Entry 8H9P (electron microscopy, 3.02 A resolution); this record covers chains F and G of the 8 polymer chains in the assembly.

# Chain F
Molecule: ATP synthase subunit beta, mitochondrial
Source organism: Homo sapiens
Reference sequence: P06576 (ATPB_HUMAN); residues 1-482 here correspond to UniProt positions 48-529 (UniProt number = residue number + 47)
Sequence (482 residues; each row starts with the number of its first residue):
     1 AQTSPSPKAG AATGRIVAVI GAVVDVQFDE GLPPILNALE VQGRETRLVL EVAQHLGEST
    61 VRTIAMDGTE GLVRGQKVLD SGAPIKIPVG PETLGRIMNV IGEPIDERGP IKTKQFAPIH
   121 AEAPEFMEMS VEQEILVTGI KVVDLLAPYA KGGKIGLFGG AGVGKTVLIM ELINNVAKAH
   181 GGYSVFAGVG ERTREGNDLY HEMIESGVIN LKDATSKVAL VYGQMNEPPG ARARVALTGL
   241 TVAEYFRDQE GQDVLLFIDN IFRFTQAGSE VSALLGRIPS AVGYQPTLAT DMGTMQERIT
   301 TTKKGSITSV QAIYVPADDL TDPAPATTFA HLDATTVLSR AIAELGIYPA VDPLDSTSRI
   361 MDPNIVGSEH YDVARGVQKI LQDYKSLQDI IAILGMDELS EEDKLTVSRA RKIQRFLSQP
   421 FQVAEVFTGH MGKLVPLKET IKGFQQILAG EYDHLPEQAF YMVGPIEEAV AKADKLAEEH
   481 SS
Unresolved in the structure: 1-11, 478-482
Bound ions: Mg2+: Thr166 (together with ADP)
Residues lining bound ligands:
  - ADP (adenosine-5'-diphosphate): Gly160, Ala161, Gly162, Val163, Gly164, Lys165, Thr166, Val167, Arg192, Glu195, Tyr348, Phe421, Ala424, Phe427, Thr428, Met462
  - ATP (adenosine-5'-triphosphate): Ser358, Arg359, Met361, Tyr371
UniProt features mapped onto this chain:
  - binding site (ADP): Gly162, Val163, Gly164, Lys165, Thr166, Val167
  - binding site (ATP): Gly162, Gly164, Lys165, Thr166, Val167, Arg192
  - binding site (phosphate): Gly162, Val163, Gly164, Lys165, Thr166
  - binding site (Mg(2+)): Thr166, Glu191
  - modified residue: Lys77 (N6-acetyllysine), Lys86 (N6-acetyllysine), Lys114 (N6-acetyllysine), Lys151 (N6-acetyllysine), Lys212 (N6-acetyllysine), Lys217 (N6-acetyllysine), Thr265 (Phosphothreonine), Ser368 (Phosphoserine), Lys379 (N6-acetyllysine), Ser386 (Phosphoserine), Lys433 (N6-acetyllysine), Lys438 (N6-acetyllysine), Lys475 (N6-acetyllysine), Ser482 (Phosphoserine)
  - glycosylation: Ser59 (O-linked (GlcNAc) serine)

# Chain G
Molecule: ATP synthase subunit gamma, mitochondrial
Source organism: Homo sapiens
Reference sequence: P36542 (ATPG_HUMAN); residues 1-273 here correspond to UniProt positions 26-298 (UniProt number = residue number + 25)
Sequence (273 residues; numbered 1 to 273; the number before each row is that of its first residue):
     1 ATLKDITRRL KSIKNIQKIT KSMKMVAAAK YARAERELKP ARIYGLGSLA LYEKADIKGP
    61 EDKKKHLLIG VSSDRGLCGA IHSSIAKQMK SEVATLTAAG KEVMLVGIGD KIRGILYRTH
   121 SDQFLVAFKE VGRKPPTFGD ASVIALELLN SGYEFDEGSI IFNKFRSVIS YKTEEKPIFS
   181 LNTVASADSM SIYDDIDADV LQNYQEYNLA NIIYYSLKES TTSEQSARMT AMDNASKNAS
   241 EMIDKLTLTF NRTRQAVITK ELIEIISGAA ALD
Unresolved in the structure: 1, 33-222, 273

# How chain F and chain G interact
Contacting residue pairs - 9 pairs, chain F then chain G:
  Ile278(F) with Ala271(G), hydrophobic
  Pro279(F) with Ser267(G)
  Ala392(F) with Asn238(G), hydrogen bond (backbone-side chain)
  Ile393(F) with Ile16(G), hydrophobic; Ala235(G); Asn238(G), hydrogen bond (backbone-side chain); Ala239(G), hydrophobic; Met242(G), hydrophobic
  Leu394(F) with Ala235(G), hydrophobic
Other interface residues (no listed pair), chain F (6 interface residues in all): Asp389
Other interface residues (no listed pair), chain G (10 interface residues in all): Arg9, Ile13, Thr20

# Summary
The interface between chain F and chain G involves 6 residues on one side and 10 on the other, with 2 hydrogen
bonds. Polar contacts include Ala392(F)-Asn238(G) and Ile393(F)-Asn238(G). Chain F binds ATP and ADP.
Here chain F is ATP synthase subunit beta, mitochondrial and chain G is ATP synthase subunit gamma,
mitochondrial, both from Homo sapiens. Entry 8H9P (Human ATP synthase F1 domain, state 3b) was determined by
electron microscopy together with 8H9E, 8H9I and 8H9L from the same study.
